Entry 8S5H (electron microscopy, 3.70 A resolution); this record covers chains D and E of the 8 polymer chains in the assembly.

Chain D (and E):
Name: Cystathionine beta-synthase
Source organism: Homo sapiens
Notes: EC 4.2.1.22; chain E of this document is another copy of the same molecule, construct and numbering; everything in this record applies to it too
UniProt: P35520 (CBS_HUMAN); residues 1-551 here = UniProt positions 1-551
Sequence (559 residues; each row starts with the number of its first residue):
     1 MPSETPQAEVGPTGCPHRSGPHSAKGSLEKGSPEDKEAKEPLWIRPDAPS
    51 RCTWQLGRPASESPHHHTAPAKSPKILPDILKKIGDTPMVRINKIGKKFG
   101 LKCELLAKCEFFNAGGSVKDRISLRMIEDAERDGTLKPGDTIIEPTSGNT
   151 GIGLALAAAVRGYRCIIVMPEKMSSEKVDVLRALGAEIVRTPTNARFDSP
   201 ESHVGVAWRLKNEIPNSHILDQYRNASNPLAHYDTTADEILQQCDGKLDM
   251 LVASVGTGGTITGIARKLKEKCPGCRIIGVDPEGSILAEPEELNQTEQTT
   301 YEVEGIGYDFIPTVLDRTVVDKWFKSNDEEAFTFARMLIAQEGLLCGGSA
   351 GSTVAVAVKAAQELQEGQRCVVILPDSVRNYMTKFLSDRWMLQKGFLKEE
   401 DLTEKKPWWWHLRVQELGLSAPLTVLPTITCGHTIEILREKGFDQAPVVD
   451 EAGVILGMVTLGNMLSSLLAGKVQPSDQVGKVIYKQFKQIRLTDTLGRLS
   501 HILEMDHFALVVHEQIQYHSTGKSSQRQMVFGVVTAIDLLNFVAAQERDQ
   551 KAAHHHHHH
Not modelled in the structure: 1-41, 549-559
Differences from the reference sequence: expression tag (552-559)
Modified / non-standard residues: Lys-119 ((2S)-2-amino-6-[[3-hydroxy-2-methyl-5-(phosphonooxymethyl)pyridin-4-yl]methylideneamino]hexanoic acid; LLP)
UniProt features mapped onto this chain:
  - binding site (heme): Cys-52, His-65
  - binding site (pyridoxal 5'-phosphate): Asn-149, Gly-256 to Thr-260, Ser-349
  - modified residue: Ser-27 (Phosphoserine), Lys-119 (N6-(pyridoxal phosphate)lysine), Ser-199 (Phosphoserine)
  - cross-link: Lys-211 (Glycyl lysine isopeptide (Lys-Gly) (interchain with G-Cter in SUMO))
  - natural variant: Arg-18 (R18C: Results in 1/3 to 2/3 the enzyme activity of the wild-type), Pro-49 (P49L: In CBSD), Arg-58 (R58W: In CBSD), His-65 (H65R: In CBSD), Pro-78 (P78R: In CBSD), Gly-85 (G85R: In CBSD), Thr-87 (T87N: In CBSD), Pro-88 (P88S: In CBSD), Leu-101 (L101P: In CBSD), Lys-102 (K102N: In CBSD; K102Q), Cys-109 (C109R: In CBSD), Ala-114 (A114V: In CBSD), 81 further natural variant entries in UniProt
  - mutagenesis: Cys-272 (C272A: Reduced heme content and cystathionine beta-synthase activity), Cys-275 (C275S: Reduced heme content and cystathionine beta-synthase activity)
Ion coordination: heme Fe near His-65 (its only coordinating residue here)
Residues lining bound ligands: heme (HEM): Pro-49, Ser-50, Arg-51, Cys-52, Thr-53, Trp-54, Arg-58, Pro-59, Glu-62, Ser-63, Pro-64, His-65, His-67, Arg-224, Ala-226, Pro-229, Leu-230, Tyr-233, Gly-263, Arg-266, Thr-313, Val-314

How chain D and chain E interact:
Contacting residue pairs - 71 pairs, chain D then chain E:
  Gln-415(D) with Gln-415(E), hydrogen bond (side chain-backbone); Leu-417(E), hydrogen bond (side chain-backbone); Leu-419(E)
  Glu-416(D) with Glu-416(E)
  Leu-417(D) with Gln-415(E), hydrogen bond (backbone-side chain)
  Leu-419(D) with Gln-415(E)
  Ala-421(D) with His-513(E), hydrogen bond (backbone-side chain); Gln-515(E), hydrogen bond (backbone-side chain)
  Pro-422(D) with Glu-514(E); Gln-515(E); Ile-516(E), hydrogen bond (backbone-backbone)
  Leu-423(D) with Ile-516(E); Tyr-518(E)
  Thr-424(D) with Gln-515(E); Ile-516(E), hydrogen bond (backbone-backbone); Gln-517(E); Tyr-518(E)
  Val-425(D) with Gln-517(E); Tyr-518(E), hydrophobic
  Leu-426(D) with Gln-517(E); Tyr-518(E), hydrogen bond (backbone-backbone); His-519(E)
  Ile-429(D) with Tyr-518(E); His-519(E); Ser-520(E); Thr-521(E)
  His-433(D) with Ser-520(E), hydrogen bond (side chain-backbone); Thr-521(E)
  Glu-436(D) with Thr-521(E), hydrogen bond
  Ile-437(D) with Tyr-518(E), hydrophobic; Thr-521(E)
  Lys-441(D) with Tyr-518(E), hydrogen bond
  Val-449(D) with Gln-517(E), hydrogen bond (backbone-side chain)
  Asp-450(D) with Gln-517(E)
  Glu-451(D) with His-519(E), salt bridge
  His-513(D) with Ala-421(E), hydrogen bond (side chain-backbone); Val-530(E)
  Glu-514(D) with Pro-422(E)
  Gln-515(D) with Ala-421(E), hydrogen bond (side chain-backbone); Pro-422(E); Val-530(E), hydrogen bond (side chain-backbone)
  Ile-516(D) with Pro-422(E), hydrogen bond (backbone-backbone); Leu-423(E); Thr-424(E), hydrogen bond (backbone-backbone)
  Gln-517(D) with Thr-424(E); Val-425(E); Leu-426(E); Val-449(E), hydrogen bond (side chain-backbone); Asp-450(E)
  Tyr-518(D) with Leu-423(E); Thr-424(E); Val-425(E), hydrophobic; Leu-426(E), hydrogen bond (backbone-backbone); Ile-429(E); Ile-437(E), hydrophobic; Lys-441(E), hydrogen bond
  His-519(D) with Leu-426(E); Ile-429(E); Glu-451(E), salt bridge
  Ser-520(D) with Ile-429(E); His-433(E), hydrogen bond (backbone-side chain)
  Thr-521(D) with Ile-429(E); His-433(E); Glu-436(E), hydrogen bond; Ile-437(E)
  Met-529(D) with Met-529(E), hydrophobic; Val-530(E)
  Val-530(D) with His-513(E); Gln-515(E), hydrogen bond (backbone-side chain); Met-529(E)
  Phe-531(D) with Phe-531(E), hydrophobic
Interface residues without a listed pair, chain D (33 interface residues in all): Arg-413, Gly-418, Thr-434
Interface residues without a listed pair, chain E (33 interface residues in all): Arg-413, Gly-418, Thr-434

Overview:
The chain D/chain E interface involves 33 residues from each chain, with 23 hydrogen bonds and 2 salt bridges.
Polar pairs include Glu-451(D)/His-519(E), Gln-415(D)/Gln-415(E) and Gln-415(D)/Leu-417(E). Bound to chain D:
heme.
Chain D and chain E are both Cystathionine beta-synthase (Homo sapiens); the structure, Full-length human
cystathionine beta-synthase with C-terminal 6xHis-tag, basal state, helical reconstruction, was determined by
electron microscopy (same publication as 8S5I, 8S5J, 8S5K, 8S5L and 8S5M).
